8H9L - chains C and J of the 9 polymer chains in the assembly; structure by electron microscopy, 2.61 A resolution.

== Chain C ==
Protein: ATP synthase subunit alpha, mitochondrial
Source organism: Homo sapiens
Reference sequence: P25705 (ATPA_HUMAN); residues 1-510 here correspond to UniProt positions 44-553 (UniProt number = residue number + 43)
Chain sequence (510 residues; numbered 1 to 510; the number before each row is that of its first residue):
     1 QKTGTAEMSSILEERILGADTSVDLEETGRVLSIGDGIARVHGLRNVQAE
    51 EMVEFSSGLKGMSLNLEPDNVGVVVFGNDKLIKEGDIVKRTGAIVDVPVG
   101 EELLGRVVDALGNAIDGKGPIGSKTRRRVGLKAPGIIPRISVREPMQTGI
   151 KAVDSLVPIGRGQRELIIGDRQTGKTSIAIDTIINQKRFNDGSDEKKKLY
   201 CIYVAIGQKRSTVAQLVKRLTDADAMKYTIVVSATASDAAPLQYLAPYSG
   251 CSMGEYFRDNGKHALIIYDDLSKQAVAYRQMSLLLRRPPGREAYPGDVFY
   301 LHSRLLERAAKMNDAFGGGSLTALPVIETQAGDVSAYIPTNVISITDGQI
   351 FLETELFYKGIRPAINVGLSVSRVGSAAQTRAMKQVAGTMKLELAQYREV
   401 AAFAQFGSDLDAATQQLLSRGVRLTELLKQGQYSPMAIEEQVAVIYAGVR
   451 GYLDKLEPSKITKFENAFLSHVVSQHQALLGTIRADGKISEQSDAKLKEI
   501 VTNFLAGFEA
Unresolved in the structure: 1-23, 402-416, 509-510
Metal / ion sites: Mg2+: Thr176 (together with ATP)
Ligand contacts:
  - ADP (adenosine-5'-diphosphate): Val371, Ser372, Arg373
  - ATP (adenosine-5'-triphosphate): Asp170, Arg171, Gln172, Thr173, Gly174, Lys175, Thr176, Ser177, Glu328, Phe357, Arg362, Pro363, Gln430, Gln432

== Chain J ==
Protein: ATPase inhibitor, mitochondrial
Source organism: Homo sapiens
Reference sequence: Q9UII2 (ATIF1_HUMAN); residues 1-81 here correspond to UniProt positions 26-106 (UniProt number = residue number + 25)
Chain sequence (81 residues; each row starts with the number of its first residue):
     1 GSDQSENVDRGAGSIREAGGAFGKREQAEEERYFRAQSREQLAALKKHHE
    51 EEIVHHKKEIERLQKEIERHKQKIKMLKHDD
Unresolved in the structure: 1-10, 46-81

== Interface between chain C and chain J ==
Residue-residue contacts - 5 pairs, chain C then chain J:
  Glu355(C) - Lys24(J)  salt bridge
  Gln396(C) - Arg35(J)
  Glu399(C) - Glu31(J)
  Glu399(C) - Arg35(J)  salt bridge
  Val400(C) - Arg35(J)
Also at the interface, not in a pair above, chain C (5 interface residues in all): Ala401
Also at the interface, not in a pair above, chain J (5 interface residues in all): Gln27, Ala28

== Overview ==
Chain C and chain J each contribute 5 residues to their interface, with 2 salt bridges. Among the polar pairs
are Glu355(C)-Lys24(J) and Glu399(C)-Arg35(J). Bound to chain C: ATP and ADP.
Here chain C is ATP synthase subunit alpha, mitochondrial and chain J is ATPase inhibitor, mitochondrial, both
from Homo sapiens. Entry 8H9L (Human ATP synthase F1 domain, state 3a) was determined by electron microscopy
(same publication as 8H9E, 8H9I and 8H9P).
